PDB entry 7SL2 | electron microscopy, 3.60 A resolution | chains A and G of the 10 polymer chains in the assembly

Chain A:
Protein: Insulin receptor
Source organism: Mus musculus
Notes: EC 2.7.10.1
UniProtKB: P15208 (INSR_MOUSE); residues -26 to 1345 here correspond to UniProt positions 1-1372 (UniProt number = residue number + 27)
Amino-acid sequence (1372 residues; numbered -26 to 1345; the number before each row is that of its first residue; numbers below 1 keep their minus sign (Met-26 is residue -26)):
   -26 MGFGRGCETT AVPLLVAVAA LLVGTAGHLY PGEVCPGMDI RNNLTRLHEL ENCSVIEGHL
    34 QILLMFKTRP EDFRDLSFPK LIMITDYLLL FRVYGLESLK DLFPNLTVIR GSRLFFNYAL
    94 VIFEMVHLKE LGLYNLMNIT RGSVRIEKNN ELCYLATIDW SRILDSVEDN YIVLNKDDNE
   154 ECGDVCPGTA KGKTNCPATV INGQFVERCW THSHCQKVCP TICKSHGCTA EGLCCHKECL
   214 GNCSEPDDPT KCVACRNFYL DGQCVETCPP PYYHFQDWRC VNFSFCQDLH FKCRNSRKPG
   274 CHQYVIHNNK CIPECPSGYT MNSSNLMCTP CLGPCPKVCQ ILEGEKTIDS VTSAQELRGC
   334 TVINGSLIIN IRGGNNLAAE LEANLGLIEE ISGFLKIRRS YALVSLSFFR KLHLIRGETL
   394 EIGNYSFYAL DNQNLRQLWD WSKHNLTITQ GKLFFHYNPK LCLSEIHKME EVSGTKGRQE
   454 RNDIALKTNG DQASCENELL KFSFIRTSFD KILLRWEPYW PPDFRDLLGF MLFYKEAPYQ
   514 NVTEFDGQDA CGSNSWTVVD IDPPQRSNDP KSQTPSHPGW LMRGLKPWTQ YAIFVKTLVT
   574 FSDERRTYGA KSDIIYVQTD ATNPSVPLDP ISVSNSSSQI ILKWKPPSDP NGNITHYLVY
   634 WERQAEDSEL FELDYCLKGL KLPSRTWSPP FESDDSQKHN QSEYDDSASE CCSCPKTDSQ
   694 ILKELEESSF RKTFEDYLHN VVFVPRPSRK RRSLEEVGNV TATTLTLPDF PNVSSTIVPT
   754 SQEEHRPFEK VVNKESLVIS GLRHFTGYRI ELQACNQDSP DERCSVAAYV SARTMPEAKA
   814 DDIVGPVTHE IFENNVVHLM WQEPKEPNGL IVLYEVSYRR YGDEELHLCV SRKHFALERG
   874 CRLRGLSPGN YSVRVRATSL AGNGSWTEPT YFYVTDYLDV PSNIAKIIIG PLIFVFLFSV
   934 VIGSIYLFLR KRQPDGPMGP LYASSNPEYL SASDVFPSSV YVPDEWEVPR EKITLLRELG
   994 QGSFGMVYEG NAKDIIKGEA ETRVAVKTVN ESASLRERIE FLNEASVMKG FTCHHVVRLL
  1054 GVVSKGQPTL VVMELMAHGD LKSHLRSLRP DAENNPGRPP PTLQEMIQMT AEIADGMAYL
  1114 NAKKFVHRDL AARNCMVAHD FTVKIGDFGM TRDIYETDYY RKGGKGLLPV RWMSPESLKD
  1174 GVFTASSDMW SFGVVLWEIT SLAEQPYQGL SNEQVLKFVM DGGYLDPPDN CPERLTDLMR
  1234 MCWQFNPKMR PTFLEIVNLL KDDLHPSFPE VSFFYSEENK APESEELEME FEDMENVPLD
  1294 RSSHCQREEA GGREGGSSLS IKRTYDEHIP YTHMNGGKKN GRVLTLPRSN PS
Not modelled in the structure: -26 to 2, 163-167, 271-273, 315-316, 347-350, 522-525, 540-548, 659-692, 720-757, 908-1345
Disulfide bonds: Cys8-Cys26, Cys126-Cys155, Cys169-Cys188, Cys192-Cys201, Cys196-Cys207, Cys208-Cys216, Cys212-Cys225, Cys228-Cys237, Cys241-Cys253, Cys259-Cys284, Cys266-Cys274, Cys288-Cys301, Cys304-Cys308, Cys312-Cys333, Cys435-Cys468, Cys649-Cys862, Cys788-Cys797
UniProt features mapped onto this chain:
  - region: Glu708 to Phe716 (Insulin-binding), Asn959 to Tyr962 (Important for interaction with IRS1, SHC1 and STAT5B), Tyr1324 to Met1327 (PIK3R1 binding)
  - active site: Asp1122 (Proton donor/acceptor)
  - binding site (ATP): Ser996, Lys1020, Glu1067 to Asp1073, Arg1126, Asn1127, Asp1140
  - site: Phe39 (Insulin-binding)
  - modified residue: Ser373 (Phosphoserine), Tyr374 (Phosphotyrosine), Ser380 (Phosphoserine), Tyr962 (Phosphotyrosine), Cys1046 (S-nitrosocysteine), Tyr1148 (Phosphotyrosine), Tyr1152 (Phosphotyrosine), Tyr1153 (Phosphotyrosine), Tyr1318 (Phosphotyrosine), Tyr1324 (Phosphotyrosine)
  - glycosylation (N-linked (GlcNAc...) asparagine): Asn16, Asn25, Asn78, Asn111, Asn215, Asn255, Asn295, Asn337, Asn397, Asn418, Asn514, Asn608, Asn626, Asn673, Asn732, Asn745, Asn883, Asn896
  - cross-link: Lys1042 (Glycyl lysine isopeptide (Lys-Gly) (interchain with G-Cter in ubiquitin))

Chain G:
Protein: Insulin A chain
Source organism: Homo sapiens
UniProtKB: P01308 (INS_HUMAN); residues 1-21 here correspond to UniProt positions 90-110 (UniProt number = residue number + 89)
Amino-acid sequence (21 residues; row label = number of the first residue in the row):
     1 GIVEQCCTSI CSRYQLENYC N
Disulfide bonds: Cys6-Cys11
Sequence notes: engineered mutation Arg13 (Leu102 in P01308)

How chain A and chain G interact:
Contacting residue pairs - 16 pairs, chain A then chain G:
  Asp496(A) - Cys7(G)
  Arg498(A) - Cys7(G)
  Asp709(A) - Val3(G)
  His712(A) - Ile2(G)
  Asn713(A) - Gly1(G)
  Asn713(A) - Ile2(G)  hydrogen bond (side chain-backbone)
  Asn713(A) - Val3(G)
  Phe716(A) - Ile2(G)  hydrophobic
  Phe716(A) - Tyr19(G)  hydrophobic
  Val717(A) - Asn18(G)
  Val717(A) - Tyr19(G)
  Pro718(A) - Asn18(G)
  Pro718(A) - Tyr19(G)  hydrophobic
  Arg719(A) - Glu17(G)
  Arg719(A) - Asn18(G)  hydrogen bond (backbone-backbone)
  Arg719(A) - Cys20(G)  hydrogen bond (side chain-backbone)
Interface residues without a listed pair, chain G (9 interface residues in all): Asn21

In short:
Chain A and chain G each contribute 9 residues to their interface; the contacts include 3 hydrogen bonds.
Among the polar pairs are Asn713(A)-Ile2(G), Arg719(A)-Cys20(G) and Arg719(A)-Asn18(G). Curated annotation
(UniProt) lists active-site residue Asp1122(A) and 12 ATP-binding residues on chain A.
Chain A is Insulin receptor (Mus musculus) and chain G is Insulin A chain (Homo sapiens); the structure,
Full-length insulin receptor bound with site 2 binding deficient mutant insulin (A-L13R) -- asymmetric
conformation, was determined by electron microscopy (same publication as 7SL1, 7SL3, 7SL4, 7SL6, 7SL7, 7STH
and 3 further entries).
